PDB entry 2QDO | X-ray diffraction, 2.50 A resolution | chains C and D

# Chain C (and D)
Name: NblA protein
Organism: Thermosynechococcus vulcanus
Notes: chain D of this document is another copy of the same molecule, construct and numbering; everything in this record applies to it too
Sequence (54 residues; numbered 9 to 62; the number before each row is that of its first residue):
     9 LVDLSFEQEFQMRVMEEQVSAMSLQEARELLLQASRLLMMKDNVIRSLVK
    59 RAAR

# How chain C and chain D interact
Pairs across the interface (62):
  Leu9(C) - Ser55(D)  hydrogen bond (backbone-side chain)
  Val10(C) - Met48(D)
  Val10(C) - Asn51(D)
  Val10(C) - Val52(D)
  Asp11(C) - Asn51(D)  hydrogen bond (backbone-side chain)
  Leu12(C) - Arg44(D)
  Leu12(C) - Met47(D)  hydrophobic
  Leu12(C) - Met48(D)  hydrophobic
  Leu12(C) - Asn51(D)
  Gln16(C) - Met47(D)
  Gln16(C) - Asn51(D)  hydrogen bond
  Met20(C) - Leu40(D)
  Met20(C) - Arg44(D)
  Met20(C) - Met47(D)  hydrophobic
  Arg21(C) - Arg44(D)
  Met23(C) - Leu40(D)  hydrophobic
  Met23(C) - Ser43(D)
  Glu24(C) - Leu40(D)
  Val27(C) - Arg36(D)  hydrogen bond (backbone-side chain)
  Val27(C) - Leu39(D)  hydrophobic
  Val27(C) - Leu40(D)  hydrophobic
  Ser28(C) - Arg36(D)  hydrogen bond (backbone-side chain)
  Met30(C) - Leu32(D)
  Met30(C) - Arg36(D)  hydrogen bond (backbone-side chain)
  Met30(C) - Leu39(D)  hydrophobic
  Ser31(C) - Leu32(D)
  Leu32(C) - Met30(D)
  Leu32(C) - Ser31(D)
  Leu32(C) - Leu32(D)  hydrophobic
  Arg36(C) - Val27(D)  hydrogen bond (side chain-backbone)
  Arg36(C) - Ser28(D)
  Arg36(C) - Ala29(D)
  Arg36(C) - Met30(D)  hydrogen bond (side chain-backbone)
  Leu39(C) - Val27(D)  hydrophobic
  Leu39(C) - Met30(D)  hydrophobic
  Leu40(C) - Met20(D)
  Leu40(C) - Met23(D)
  Leu40(C) - Val27(D)  hydrophobic
  Ala42(C) - Ala42(D)  hydrophobic
  Ala42(C) - Leu46(D)
  Ser43(C) - Met23(D)
  Arg44(C) - Leu12(D)
  Arg44(C) - Met20(D)
  Leu46(C) - Ala42(D)  hydrophobic
  Leu46(C) - Leu45(D)  hydrophobic
  Leu46(C) - Leu46(D)  hydrophobic
  Leu46(C) - Lys49(D)  hydrogen bond (backbone-side chain)
  Met47(C) - Leu12(D)  hydrophobic
  Met47(C) - Gln16(D)
  Met47(C) - Met20(D)  hydrophobic
  Met48(C) - Leu12(D)  hydrophobic
  Lys49(C) - Lys49(D)
  Lys49(C) - Asp50(D)  salt bridge
  Asp50(C) - Lys49(D)  salt bridge
  Asn51(C) - Asp11(D)  hydrogen bond (side chain-backbone)
  Asn51(C) - Gln16(D)  hydrogen bond
  Val52(C) - Ile53(D)  hydrophobic
  Ile53(C) - Ile53(D)  hydrophobic
  Arg54(C) - Gln16(D)
  Leu56(C) - Ile53(D)  hydrophobic
  Leu56(C) - Leu56(D)  hydrophobic
  Val57(C) - Leu56(D)  hydrophobic
Other interface residues (no listed pair), chain C (37 interface residues in all): Glu17, Gln19, Ala29, Ala35, Leu38, Leu45
Other interface residues (no listed pair), chain D (34 interface residues in all): Gln19, Glu24, Ala35, Leu38, Arg54, Val57

# Overview
37 residues of chain C and 34 residues of chain D are in contact; the contacts include 11 hydrogen bonds and 2
salt bridges. Polar pairs include Lys49(C)-Asp50(D), Leu9(C)-Ser55(D) and Asp11(C)-Asn51(D).
Chain C and chain D are both NblA protein (Thermosynechococcus vulcanus); the structure, NblA protein from T.
vulcanus, was determined by X-ray diffraction (same publication as 3CS5 and 2Q8V).
